PDB entry 7MHS | electron microscopy, 3.60 A resolution | chains D and G of the 6 polymer chains in the assembly

[Chain D]
Protein: Transitional endoplasmic reticulum ATPase
Source organism: Homo sapiens
Notes: EC 3.6.4.6
Reference sequence: P55072 (TERA_HUMAN); residue numbers follow UniProt; this construct covers 1-806
Amino-acid sequence (806 residues; each row starts with the number of its first residue):
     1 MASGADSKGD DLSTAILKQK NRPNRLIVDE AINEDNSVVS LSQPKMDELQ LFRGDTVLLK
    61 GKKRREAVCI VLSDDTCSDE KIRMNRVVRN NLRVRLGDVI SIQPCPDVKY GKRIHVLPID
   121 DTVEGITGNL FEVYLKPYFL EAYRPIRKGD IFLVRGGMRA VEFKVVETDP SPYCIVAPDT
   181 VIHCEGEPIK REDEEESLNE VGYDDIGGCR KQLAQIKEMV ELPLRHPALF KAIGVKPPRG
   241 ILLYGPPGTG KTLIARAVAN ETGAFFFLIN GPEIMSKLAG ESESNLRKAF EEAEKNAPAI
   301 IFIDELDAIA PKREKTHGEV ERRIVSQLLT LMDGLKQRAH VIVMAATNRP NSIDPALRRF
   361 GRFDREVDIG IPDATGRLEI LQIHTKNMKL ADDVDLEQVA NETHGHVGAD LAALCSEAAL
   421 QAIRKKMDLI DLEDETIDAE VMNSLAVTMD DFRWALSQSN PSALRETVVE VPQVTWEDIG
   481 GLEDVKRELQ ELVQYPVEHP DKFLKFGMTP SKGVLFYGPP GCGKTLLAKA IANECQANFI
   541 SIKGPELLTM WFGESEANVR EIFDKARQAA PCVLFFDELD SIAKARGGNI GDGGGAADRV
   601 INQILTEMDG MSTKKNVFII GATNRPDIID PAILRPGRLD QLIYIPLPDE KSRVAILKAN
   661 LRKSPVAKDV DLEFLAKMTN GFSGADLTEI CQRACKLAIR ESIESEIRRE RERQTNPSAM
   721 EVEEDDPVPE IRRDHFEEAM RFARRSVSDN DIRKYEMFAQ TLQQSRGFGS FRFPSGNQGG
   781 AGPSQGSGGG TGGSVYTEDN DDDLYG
Disordered / not traced: 1-199, 431-439, 588-592, 715-725, 766-806
Bound ions: Mg2+ site 1: Thr252 (together with ADP); Mg2+ site 2: Thr525 (together with ADP)
Residues lining bound ligands:
  - ADP / beryllium trifluoride, molecule 1: Asp205, Ile206, Gly207, Pro246, Pro247, Gly248, Thr249, Gly250, Lys251, Thr252, Leu253, Glu305, Asn348, Ile380, Ile383, His384, Val407, Gly408, Ala409
  - ADP / beryllium trifluoride, molecule 2: Asp333, Arg359, Arg362
  - ADP / beryllium trifluoride, molecule 3: Asp478, Ile479, Gly480, Leu482, Pro519, Pro520, Gly521, Cys522, Gly523, Lys524, Thr525, Leu526, Glu578, Asn624, Ile656, Gly684, Ala685, Thr688
  - ADP / beryllium trifluoride, molecule 4: Leu605, Asp609, Arg635, Arg638
Curated features (UniProtKB/Swiss-Prot):
  - region: Thr797 to Gly806 (Interaction with UBXN6)
  - motif: Asp802 to Gly806 (PIM motif)
  - binding site (ATP): Pro247 to Leu253, Asn348, His384, Gly521 to Leu526
  - modified residue: Ala2 (N-acetylalanine), Ser3 (Phosphoserine), Ser7 (Phosphoserine), Ser13 (Phosphoserine), Ser37 (Phosphoserine), Lys315 (N6,N6,N6-trimethyllysine), Thr436 (Phosphothreonine), Ser462 (Phosphoserine), Lys502 (N6-acetyllysine), Lys505 (N6-acetyllysine), Lys668 (N6-acetyllysine), Ser702 (Phosphoserine), Lys754 (N6-acetyllysine), Ser770 (Phosphoserine), Ser775 (Phosphoserine), Ser787 (Phosphoserine), Tyr805 (Phosphotyrosine)
  - cross-link (Glycyl lysine isopeptide (Lys-Gly)): Lys8 (interchain with G-Cter in SUMO2), Lys18 (interchain with G-Cter in SUMO2)
Reported in the primary citation:
  - binding site for Unknown substrate (chain G): Leu278, Ala279, Trp551, Phe552
  - self-association interface (contacts with another copy of this molecule): Leu335

[Chain G]
Protein: Unknown substrate
Source organism: Homo sapiens
Amino-acid sequence (22 residues; numbered 1 to 22; the number before each row is that of its first residue; X marks 22 residues of unknown identity (built as UNK)):
     1 XXXXXXXXXX XXXXXXXXXX XX

[Interface between chain D and chain G]
Chain D side of the interface, 8 residues: Lys277, Leu278, Ala279, Met550, Trp551, Phe552, Gly593, Gly594

[Summary]
No residue of chain D is in contact with chain G. Ligands of chain D: 4 copies of ADP / beryllium trifluoride.
Curated annotation (UniProt) lists 15 ATP-binding residues on chain D. From the paper: a binding site for
Unknown substrate (chain G) at Leu278(D), Ala279(D) and Trp551(D) among others; a self-association interface
involving Leu335(D).
Chain D is Transitional endoplasmic reticulum ATPase and chain G is Unknown substrate, both from Homo sapiens;
the structure, Structure of p97 (subunits A to E) with substrate engaged, was determined by electron
microscopy.
